6UCU - chains I and K of the 10 polymer chains in the assembly; structure by electron microscopy, 3.06 A resolution.

# Chain I
Name: Mitochondrial import receptor subunit TOM40
Organism: Saccharomyces cerevisiae (strain ATCC 204508 / S288c)
Reference sequence: P23644 (TOM40_YEAST); residue numbers follow UniProt; this construct covers 1-387
Amino-acid sequence (397 residues; row label = number of the first residue in the row):
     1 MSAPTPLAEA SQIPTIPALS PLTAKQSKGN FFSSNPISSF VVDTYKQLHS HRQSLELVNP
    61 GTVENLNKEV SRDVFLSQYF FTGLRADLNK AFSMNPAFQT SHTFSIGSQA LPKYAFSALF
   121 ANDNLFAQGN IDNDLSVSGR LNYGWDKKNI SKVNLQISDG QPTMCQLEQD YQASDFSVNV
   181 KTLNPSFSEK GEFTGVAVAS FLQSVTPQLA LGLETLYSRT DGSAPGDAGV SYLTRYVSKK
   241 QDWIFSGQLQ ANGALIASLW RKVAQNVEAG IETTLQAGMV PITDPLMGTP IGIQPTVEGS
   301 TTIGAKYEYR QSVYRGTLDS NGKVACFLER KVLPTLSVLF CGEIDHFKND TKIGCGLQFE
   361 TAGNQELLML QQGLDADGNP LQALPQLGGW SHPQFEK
Unresolved in the structure: 1-48, 277-294, 374-397
Construct notes: expression tag (388-397)
What the authors report for this chain:
  - mutagenesis - K90A/H102A: abolished binding to Mitochondrial import receptor subunit TOM7
  - mutagenesis - K90A/H102A: decreased growth in response to Tom7
  - mutagenesis - D87N/E329N/E360N, D87N/D132N/D134N/E329N/E360N: decreased growth
  - binding site for dodecyl-beta-D-maltoside: Arg330 (proposed by the authors, not directly observed)

# Chain K
Name: Mitochondrial import receptor subunit TOM5
Organism: Saccharomyces cerevisiae (strain ATCC 204508 / S288c)
Reference sequence: P80967 (TOM5_YEAST); residue numbers follow UniProt; this construct covers 1-50
Amino-acid sequence (50 residues; each row starts with the number of its first residue):
     1 MFGLPQQEVS EEEKRAHQEQ TEKTLKQAAY VAAFLWVSPM IWHLVKKQWK
Unresolved in the structure: 1-12, 50

# How chain I and chain K interact
Contacting residue pairs (25; chain I residue first):
  His51(I) - Leu44(K)
  Arg52(I) - Trp36(K)
  Arg52(I) - Met40(K)
  Leu55(I) - Pro39(K)  hydrophobic
  Phe201(I) - Ala32(K)
  Gln203(I) - Leu35(K)
  Gln203(I) - Trp36(K)
  Gln203(I) - Pro39(K)
  Ser204(I) - Pro39(K)
  Val205(I) - Ser38(K)
  Val205(I) - Pro39(K)
  Leu211(I) - Leu35(K)  hydrophobic
  Gly212(I) - Leu35(K)
  Leu213(I) - Ala28(K)
  Leu213(I) - Val31(K)  hydrophobic
  Thr215(I) - Leu25(K)
  Thr215(I) - Ala28(K)
  Tyr217(I) - Leu25(K)  hydrophobic
  Pro225(I) - Lys14(K)
  Pro225(I) - His17(K)
  Pro225(I) - Gln18(K)
  Gly226(I) - His17(K)
  Gly226(I) - Thr21(K)
  Ala228(I) - Leu25(K)  hydrophobic
  Val230(I) - Thr24(K)
Other interface residues (no listed pair), chain I (21 interface residues in all): Leu57, Leu209, Arg219, Asp227, Tyr232
Other interface residues (no listed pair), chain K (16 interface residues in all): Trp42

# Summary
Chain I and chain K form an interface of 21 and 16 residues respectively. The paper reports a binding site for
dodecyl-beta-D-maltoside at Arg330(I); D87N/E329N/E360N and D87N/D132N/D134N/E329N/E360N of chain I reduce
growth.
Here chain I is Mitochondrial import receptor subunit TOM40 and chain K is Mitochondrial import receptor
subunit TOM5, both from Saccharomyces cerevisiae (strain ATCC 204508 / S288c). Entry 6UCU (Cryo-EM structure
of the mitochondrial TOM complex from yeast (dimer)) was determined by electron microscopy, deposited together
with 6UCV.
